PDB entry 7BSI | electron microscopy, 4.10 A resolution (low resolution: residue-level contacts below are approximate; hydrogen-bond / salt-bridge calls are withheld) | chains l and x of the 47 polymer chains in the assembly

Chain l (and x):
Molecule: Major capsid protein
Source organism: Epstein-Barr virus (strain B95-8)
Notes: chain x of this document is another copy of the same molecule, construct and numbering; everything in this record applies to it too
Reference sequence: P03226 (MCP_EBVB9); residue numbers follow UniProt; this construct covers 1-1381
Amino-acid sequence (1381 residues; each row starts with the number of its first residue):
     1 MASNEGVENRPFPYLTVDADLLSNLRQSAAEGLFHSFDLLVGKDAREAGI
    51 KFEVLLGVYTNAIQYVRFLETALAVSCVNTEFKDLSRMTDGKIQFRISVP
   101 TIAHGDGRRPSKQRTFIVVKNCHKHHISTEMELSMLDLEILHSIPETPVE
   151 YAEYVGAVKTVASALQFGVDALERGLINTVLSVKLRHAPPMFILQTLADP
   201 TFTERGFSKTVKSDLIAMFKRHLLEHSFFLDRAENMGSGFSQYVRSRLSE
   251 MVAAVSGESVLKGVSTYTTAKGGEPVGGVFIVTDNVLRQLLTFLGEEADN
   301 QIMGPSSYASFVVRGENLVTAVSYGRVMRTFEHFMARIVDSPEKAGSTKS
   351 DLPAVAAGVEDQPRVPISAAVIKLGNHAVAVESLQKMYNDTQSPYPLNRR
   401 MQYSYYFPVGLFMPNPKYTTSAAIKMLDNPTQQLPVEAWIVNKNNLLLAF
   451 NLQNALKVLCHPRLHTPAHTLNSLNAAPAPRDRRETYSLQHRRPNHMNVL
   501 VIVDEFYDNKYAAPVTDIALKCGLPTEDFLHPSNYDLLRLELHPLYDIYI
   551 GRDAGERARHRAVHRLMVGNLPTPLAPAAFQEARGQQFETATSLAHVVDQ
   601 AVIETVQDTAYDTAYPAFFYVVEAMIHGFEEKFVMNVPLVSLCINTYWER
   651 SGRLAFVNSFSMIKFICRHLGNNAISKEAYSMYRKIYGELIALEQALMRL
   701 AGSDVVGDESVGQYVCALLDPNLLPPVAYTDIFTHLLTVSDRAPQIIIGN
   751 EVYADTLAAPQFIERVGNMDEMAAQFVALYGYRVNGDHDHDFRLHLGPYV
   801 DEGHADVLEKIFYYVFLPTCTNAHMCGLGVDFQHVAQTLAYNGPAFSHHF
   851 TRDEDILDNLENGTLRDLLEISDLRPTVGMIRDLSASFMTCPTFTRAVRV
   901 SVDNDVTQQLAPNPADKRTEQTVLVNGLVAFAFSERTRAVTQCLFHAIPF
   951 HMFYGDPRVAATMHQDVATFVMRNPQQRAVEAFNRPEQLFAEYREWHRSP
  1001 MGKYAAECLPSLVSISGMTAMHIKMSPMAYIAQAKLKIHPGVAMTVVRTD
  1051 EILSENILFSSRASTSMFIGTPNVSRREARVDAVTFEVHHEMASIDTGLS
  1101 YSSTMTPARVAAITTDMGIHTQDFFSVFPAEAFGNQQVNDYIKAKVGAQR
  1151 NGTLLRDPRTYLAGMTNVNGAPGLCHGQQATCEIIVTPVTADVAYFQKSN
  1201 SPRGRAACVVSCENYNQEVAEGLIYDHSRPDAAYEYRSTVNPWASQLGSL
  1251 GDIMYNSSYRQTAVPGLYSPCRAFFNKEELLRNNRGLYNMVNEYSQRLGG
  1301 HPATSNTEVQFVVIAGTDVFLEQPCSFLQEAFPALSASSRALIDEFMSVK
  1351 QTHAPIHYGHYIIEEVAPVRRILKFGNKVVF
Unresolved in the structure: 1-32, 257-263, 343-361, 418-430, 1150-1173, 1299-1319, 1349-1356, 1376-1381 (chain x: 1-27, 1149-1177)

Chain l / chain x interface:
Contacting residue pairs (48):
  L33(l) with S36(x); L56(x)
  F34(l) with S36(x)
  H35(l) with H35(x); S36(x)
  V41(l) with V58(x)
  A45(l) with Y59(x)
  R46(l) with N61(x); Y65(x); Q166(x)
  E47(l) with Y59(x); T60(x); N61(x)
  A48(l) with Y59(x)
  G49(l) with V58(x); Y59(x)
  I50(l) with L56(x); G57(x); Y59(x); K159(x)
  K51(l) with L56(x); G57(x); Y59(x); G156(x); T160(x)
  F52(l) with L56(x); A152(x); E153(x)
  E53(l) with L55(x); G57(x)
  V54(l) with E53(x); L55(x)
  L55(l) with E53(x); V54(x)
  L56(l) with K51(x); F52(x); E53(x); L55(x)
  G57(l) with K51(x); F52(x)
  V58(l) with K51(x)
  Y59(l) with G49(x); I50(x)
  T60(l) with E47(x); A48(x); G49(x); K51(x)
  A62(l) with A48(x)
Also at the interface, not in a pair above, chain l (24 interface residues in all): L40, N61, Y65
Also at the interface, not in a pair above, chain x (29 interface residues in all): A30, L33, F34, R46, A162

Summary:
The interface between chain l and chain x involves 24 residues on one side and 29 on the other.
Chain l and chain x are both Major capsid protein (Epstein-Barr virus (strain B95-8)); the structure,
Epstein-Barr virus, one asymmetric unit structure of the icosahedral tegumented capsid, was determined by
electron microscopy (same publication as 7BQT, 7BQX, 7BR7 and 7BR8).
